PDB entry 4O0C | X-ray diffraction, 1.50 A resolution | chains A and B

Chain A (and B):
Name: Isoaspartyl peptidase/L-asparaginase
Source organism: Homo sapiens
Notes: EC 3.4.19.5, 3.5.1.1; chain B of this document is another copy of the same molecule, construct and numbering; everything in this record applies to it too
Reference sequence: Q7L266 (ASGL1_HUMAN); numbering as in UniProt (aligned over 1-308)
Amino-acid sequence (309 residues; row label = number of the first residue in the row; numbering starts at 0):
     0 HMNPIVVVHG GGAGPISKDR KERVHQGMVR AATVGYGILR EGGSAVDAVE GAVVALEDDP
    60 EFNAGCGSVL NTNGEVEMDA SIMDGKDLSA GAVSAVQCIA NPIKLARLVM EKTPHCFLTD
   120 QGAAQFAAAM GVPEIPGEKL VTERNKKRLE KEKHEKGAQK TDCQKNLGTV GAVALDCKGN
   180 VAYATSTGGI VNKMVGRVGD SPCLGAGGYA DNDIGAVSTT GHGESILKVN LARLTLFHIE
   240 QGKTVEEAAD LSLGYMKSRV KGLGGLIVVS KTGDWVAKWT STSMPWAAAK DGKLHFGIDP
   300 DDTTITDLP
Unresolved in the structure: 154-166 (chain B: 153-165)
Differences from the reference sequence: expression tag (0)
Bound ions: Na+: L55, E56, D58, F61, A63, C65
Curated features (UniProtKB/Swiss-Prot):
  - active site: T168 (Nucleophile)
  - binding site (substrate): R196 to D199, T219 to G222
  - modified residue: M1 (N-acetylmethionine)
  - natural variant: G178 (G178R: Found in a large family with early-onset recessive retinal degeneration)
  - mutagenesis: T168 (T168A/C: Abolishes activation by autocleavage. Abolishes enzyme activity; T168S: Strongly reduced enzyme activity)
Reported in the primary citation:
  - contacts within the chain: T168-T186 (hydrogen bond), T186-G187, T186-G188
  - catalytic residues: T168
  - conformationally variable residues (order/disorder transition): H153 to N165
  - catalytic residues: T186 (proposed by the authors, not directly observed)

Interface between chain A and chain B:
Residue-residue contacts - 85 pairs, chain A then chain B:
  M82(A) - K227(B)
  G84(A) - R258(B)  hydrogen bond (backbone-side chain)
  K85(A) - R258(B)  hydrogen bond (backbone-side chain)
  D86(A) - V259(B)
  L87(A) - K227(B)
  L87(A) - Y254(B)
  L87(A) - R258(B)
  A94(A) - T118(B)
  T112(A) - M193(B)
  P113(A) - E223(B)
  H114(A) - I189(B)
  H114(A) - M193(B)  hydrogen bond (side chain-backbone)
  H114(A) - R196(B)
  H114(A) - E223(B)  salt bridge
  C115(A) - E223(B)
  C115(A) - K227(B)
  F116(A) - G195(B)
  F116(A) - R196(B)
  F116(A) - V197(B)  hydrogen bond (backbone-backbone)
  F116(A) - C202(B)  hydrophobic
  L117(A) - V194(B)
  L117(A) - G195(B)
  L117(A) - R196(B)
  T118(A) - A94(B)
  T118(A) - T118(B)  hydrogen bond
  T118(A) - G195(B)  hydrogen bond (backbone-backbone)
  T118(A) - V197(B)
  D119(A) - D119(B)
  D119(A) - Q120(B)  hydrogen bond (side chain-backbone)
  Q120(A) - D119(B)  hydrogen bond (backbone-side chain)
  G121(A) - V194(B)
  Q124(A) - N72(B)
  Q124(A) - V194(B)
  F125(A) - M193(B)  hydrophobic
  M193(A) - T112(B)
  M193(A) - H114(B)  hydrogen bond (backbone-side chain)
  M193(A) - F125(B)  hydrophobic
  V194(A) - G121(B)
  V194(A) - Q124(B)
  G195(A) - F116(B)
  G195(A) - L117(B)
  G195(A) - T118(B)  hydrogen bond (backbone-backbone)
  G195(A) - G121(B)
  R196(A) - H114(B)
  R196(A) - F116(B)
  R196(A) - L117(B)
  V197(A) - F116(B)  hydrogen bond (backbone-backbone)
  V197(A) - T118(B)
  C202(A) - F116(B)  hydrophobic
  L203(A) - L226(B)
  L203(A) - N229(B)  hydrogen bond (backbone-side chain)
  G204(A) - N229(B)
  Y208(A) - K227(B)  hydrogen bond (side chain-backbone)
  Y208(A) - V228(B)
  D210(A) - Y254(B)
  D210(A) - R258(B)  salt bridge
  E223(A) - P113(B)
  E223(A) - H114(B)  salt bridge
  E223(A) - C115(B)
  L226(A) - L203(B)
  K227(A) - M82(B)
  K227(A) - L87(B)
  K227(A) - Y208(B)  hydrogen bond (backbone-side chain)
  V228(A) - L87(B)  hydrophobic
  V228(A) - Y208(B)
  N229(A) - L203(B)
  N229(A) - G204(B)
  N229(A) - Y208(B)
  N229(A) - N229(B)  hydrogen bond
  N229(A) - R232(B)
  R232(A) - N229(B)
  F236(A) - F236(B)  hydrophobic
  F236(A) - Q240(B)
  E239(A) - F236(B)
  Q240(A) - F236(B)
  Q240(A) - Q240(B)  hydrogen bond
  Y254(A) - L87(B)
  Y254(A) - D210(B)
  R258(A) - G84(B)  hydrogen bond (side chain-backbone)
  R258(A) - K85(B)  hydrogen bond (side chain-backbone)
  R258(A) - L87(B)
  R258(A) - D210(B)  salt bridge
  R258(A) - D212(B)  salt bridge
  V259(A) - D86(B)
  V259(A) - L87(B)  hydrophobic
Other interface residues (no listed pair), chain A (48 interface residues in all): S88, S93, A122, K192, G198, N211, D212, L233
Other interface residues (no listed pair), chain B (48 interface residues in all): E76, S88, S93, K192, N211, L233

Overview:
The chain A/chain B interface involves 48 residues from each chain; the contacts include 18 hydrogen bonds and
5 salt bridges. Polar contacts include H114(A)-E223(B), D210(A)-R258(B) and R258(A)-D212(B). From UniProt:
active-site residue T168(A), 8 substrate-binding residues and one mutagenesis site on chain A. From the paper:
catalytic residues T168(A) and T186(A); conformational variability at H153(A).
Chain A and chain B are both Isoaspartyl peptidase/L-asparaginase (Homo sapiens); the structure, High
resolution crystal structure of uncleaved human L-asparaginase protein, was determined by X-ray diffraction,
deposited together with 4O0D, 4O0E, 4O0F, 4O0G and 4O0H.
